PDB entry 7LCD | X-ray diffraction, 1.98 A resolution | chains A and T of the 3 polymer chains in the assembly

[Chain A]
Protein: DNA polymerase eta
From: Homo sapiens
Notes: EC 2.7.7.7
UniProt: Q9Y253 (POLH_HUMAN); numbering as in UniProt (aligned over 1-432)
Amino-acid sequence (432 residues; each row starts with the number of its first residue):
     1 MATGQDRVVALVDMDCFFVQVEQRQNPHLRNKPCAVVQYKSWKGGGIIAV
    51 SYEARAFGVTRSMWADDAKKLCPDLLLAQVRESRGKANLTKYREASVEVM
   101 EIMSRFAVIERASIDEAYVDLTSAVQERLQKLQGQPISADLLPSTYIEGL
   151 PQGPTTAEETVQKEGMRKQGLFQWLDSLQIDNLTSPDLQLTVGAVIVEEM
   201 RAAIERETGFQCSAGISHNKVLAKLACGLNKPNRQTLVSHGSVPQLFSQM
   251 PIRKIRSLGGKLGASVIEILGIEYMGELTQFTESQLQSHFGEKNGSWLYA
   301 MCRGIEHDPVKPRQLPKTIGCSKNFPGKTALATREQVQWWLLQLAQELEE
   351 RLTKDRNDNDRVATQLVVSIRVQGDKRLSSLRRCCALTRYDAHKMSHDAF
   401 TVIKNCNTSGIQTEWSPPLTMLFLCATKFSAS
Not modelled in the structure: 155-159
UniProt features mapped onto this chain:
  - binding site (Mg(2+)): Asp13, Met14, Asp115, Glu116
  - binding site (Mn(2+)): Asp13, Met14, Asp115, Glu116
  - binding site (a 2'-deoxyribonucleoside 5'-triphosphate): Arg61
  - natural variant: Val37 (deletion: In XPV), Leu75 (deletion: In XPV), Arg93 (R93P: In XPV), Arg111 (R111H: In XPV), Thr122 (T122P: In XPV), Gly153 (G153D: In a breast cancer sample), Thr191 (T191P: In XPV), Gly263 (G263V: In XPV), Val266 (V266D: In XPV), Gly295 (G295R: In XPV), Arg361 (R361S: In XPV)
  - mutagenesis: Tyr52 (Y52A/F: Reduces DNA polymerase activity; Y52E: Reduces DNA polymerase activity. Increases fidelity of replication and reduces translesion bypass), Arg61 (R61A: Reduces enzymatic activity by two-thirds), Ser62 (S62G: Increased DNA polymerase activity and translesion bypass compared to wild-type), Ala68 (A68S/V: Severe reduction in thymine dimer translesion bypass), Asn324 to Pro326 (Reduces binding to chromatin and to monoubiquitinated PCNA. Abolishes binding to monoubiquitinated PCNA; when associated with 705-E--H-713 Del)

[Chain T]
Molecule: 12-nt DNA strand
Sequence (12 nucleotides; each row starts with the number of its first residue):
     1 CATXCTCACACT
Not modelled in the structure: 1-2
Modified / non-standard residues: T0P ([(2R,3R,4S,5R)-5-(2-azanyl-6-oxidanylidene-7-phenacyl-1H-purin-9-yl)-4-fluoranyl-3-oxidanyl-oxolan-2-yl]methyl dihydrogen phosphate) at position 4

[Chain A / chain T interface]
Contacting residue pairs - 37 pairs, chain A then chain T:
  Phe18(A) - T0P_4(T)
  Gln38(A) - T0P_4(T)
  Gln38(A) - DC5(T)  sugar contact
  Tyr39(A) - T0P_4(T)
  Tyr39(A) - DC5(T)  hydrogen bond to the phosphate
  Trp42(A) - DT3(T)  stacking on the base
  Ile48(A) - T0P_4(T)
  Arg61(A) - T0P_4(T)
  Trp64(A) - DT3(T)  sugar contact
  Lys86(A) - DT6(T)  salt bridge to the phosphate
  Leu89(A) - DC5(T)  phosphate contact
  Leu89(A) - DT6(T)  phosphate contact
  Arg93(A) - DT6(T)  salt bridge to the phosphate
  Arg93(A) - DC7(T)  salt bridge to the phosphate
  Lys293(A) - DA10(T)  hydrogen bond to the phosphate
  Lys293(A) - DC11(T)  salt bridge to the phosphate
  Lys311(A) - DC9(T)  salt bridge to the phosphate
  Arg313(A) - DA8(T)  sugar contact
  Arg313(A) - DC9(T)  salt bridge to the phosphate
  Pro316(A) - DA8(T)  phosphate contact
  Lys317(A) - DA8(T)  hydrogen bond to the phosphate
  Lys317(A) - DC9(T)  salt bridge to the phosphate
  Thr318(A) - DC7(T)  sugar contact
  Thr318(A) - DA8(T)  hydrogen bond to the phosphate
  Ile319(A) - DC7(T)  phosphate contact
  Gly320(A) - DT6(T)  sugar contact
  Gly320(A) - DC7(T)  hydrogen bond to the phosphate
  Cys321(A) - DT6(T)  phosphate contact
  Ser322(A) - DC5(T)  sugar contact
  Ser322(A) - DT6(T)  hydrogen bond to the phosphate
  Lys323(A) - DC5(T)  salt bridge to the phosphate
  Asn324(A) - T0P_4(T)
  Asn324(A) - DC5(T)  hydrogen bond to the phosphate
  Pro326(A) - DT3(T)  base contact
  Pro326(A) - T0P_4(T)
  Arg351(A) - DT6(T)  salt bridge to the phosphate
  Arg351(A) - DC7(T)  salt bridge to the phosphate
Interface residues without a listed pair, chain A (32 interface residues in all): Ala87, Glu110, Arg111, Leu315, Gly327, Lys328, Thr329, Glu347

[In short]
32 residues of chain A and 9 residues of chain T are in contact, with 7 hydrogen bonds, 10 salt bridges and 1
aromatic stacking contact. Polar pairs include Tyr39(A)-DC5(T), Lys293(A)-DA10(T) and Lys317(A)-DA8(T).
Here chain A is DNA polymerase eta (Homo sapiens) and chain T is a 12-nt DNA strand. Entry 7LCD (Crystal
structure of human polymerase eta complexed with syn N7-acetophenoneguanine) was determined by X-ray
diffraction.
